PDB entry 6T6X | X-ray diffraction, 1.25 A resolution | chain A

# Chain A
Molecule: BotH
Organism: Streptomyces sp. BC16019
UniProt: K4MHV9 (K4MHV9_9ACTN); numbering as in UniProt (aligned over 2-293)
Sequence (310 residues; row label = number of the first residue in the row; numbers below 1 keep their minus sign (His-16 is residue -16)):
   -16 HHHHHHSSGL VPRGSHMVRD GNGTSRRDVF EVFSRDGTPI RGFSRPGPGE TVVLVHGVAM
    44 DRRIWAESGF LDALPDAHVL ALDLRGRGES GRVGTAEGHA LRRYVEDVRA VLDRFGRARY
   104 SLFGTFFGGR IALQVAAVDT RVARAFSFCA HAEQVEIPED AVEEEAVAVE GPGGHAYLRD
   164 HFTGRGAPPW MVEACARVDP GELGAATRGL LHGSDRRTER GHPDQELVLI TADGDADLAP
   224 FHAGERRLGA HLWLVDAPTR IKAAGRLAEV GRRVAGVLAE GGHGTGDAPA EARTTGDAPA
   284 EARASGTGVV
Unresolved in the structure: -16 to 9, 263-293
Differences from the reference sequence: expression tag (-16 to 1)
Ligand contacts: MQW ((4R)-2-[(1R)-1-[[(2S)-2-[[(2S)-3-methyl-2-[[(4Z,6S,9S,12S)-2,8,11-tris(oxidanylidene)-6,9-di(propan-2-yl)-1,4,7,10-tetrazabicyclo[10.3.0]pentadec-4-en-5-yl]amino]butanoyl]amino]-3-phenyl-propanoyl]amino]-3-oxidanyl-3-oxidanylidene-propyl]-4,5-dihydro-1,3-thiazole-4-carboxylic acid): Gly40, Val41, Ala42, Met43, Phe109, Phe110, Arg113, Cys132, Ala133, His134, Val138, Ile140, Ala144, Val145, Glu148, Val152, Leu161, His164, Phe165, Met174, Leu186, Thr190, Leu193, Arg243, Ile244
From the paper describing this entry:
  - binding site for MQW: Val41, Phe110

# Summary
Ligands of chain A: compound MQW. From the paper: a binding site for MQW at Val41 and Phe110.
Chain A is BotH (Streptomyces sp. BC16019); the structure, Structure of the Bottromycin epimerase BotH in
complex with substrate, was determined by X-ray diffraction (same publication as 6T6H, 6T6Y, 6T6Z and 6T70).
